Entry 3ZJ6 (X-ray diffraction, 2.40 A resolution); this record covers chain A.

# Chain A
Name: Raucaffricine-O-beta-D-glucosidase
Organism: Rauvolfia serpentina
Notes: EC 3.2.1.125
UniProt: Q9SPP9 (Q9SPP9_RAUSE); numbering as in UniProt (aligned over 1-540)
Amino-acid sequence (540 residues; row label = number of the first residue in the row):
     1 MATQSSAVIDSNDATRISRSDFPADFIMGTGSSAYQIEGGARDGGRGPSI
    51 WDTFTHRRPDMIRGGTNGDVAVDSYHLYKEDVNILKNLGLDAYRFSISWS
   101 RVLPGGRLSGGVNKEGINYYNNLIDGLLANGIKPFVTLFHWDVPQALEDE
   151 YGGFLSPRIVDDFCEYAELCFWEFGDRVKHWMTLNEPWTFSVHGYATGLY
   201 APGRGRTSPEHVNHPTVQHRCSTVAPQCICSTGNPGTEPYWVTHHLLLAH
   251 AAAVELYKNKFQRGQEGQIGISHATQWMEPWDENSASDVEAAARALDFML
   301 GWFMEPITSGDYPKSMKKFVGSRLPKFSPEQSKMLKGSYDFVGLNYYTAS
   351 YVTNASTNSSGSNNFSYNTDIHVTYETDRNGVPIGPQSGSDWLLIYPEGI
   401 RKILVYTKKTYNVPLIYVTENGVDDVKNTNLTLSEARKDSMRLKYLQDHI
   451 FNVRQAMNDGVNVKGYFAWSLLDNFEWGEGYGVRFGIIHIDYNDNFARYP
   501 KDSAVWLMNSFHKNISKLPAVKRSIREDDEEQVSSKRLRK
Disordered / not traced: 1-12, 207-231, 357-363, 514-540
Small-molecule neighbours: VM2 ((1R,2S,3S,4R,5R)-4-(cyclohexylmethylamino)-5-(hydroxymethyl)cyclopentane-1,2,3-triol): Gln-36, His-140, Trp-141, Asn-185, Glu-186, Trp-188, Thr-189, His-193, Asn-345, Tyr-347, Trp-392, Glu-420, Trp-469, Glu-476, Trp-477, Phe-485
UniProt features mapped onto this chain:
  - active site: Glu-186 (Proton donor), Glu-420 (Nucleophile)
  - binding site (a beta-D-glucoside): Gln-36, His-140, Asn-185, Glu-186, Tyr-347, Glu-420, Trp-469, Glu-476, Trp-477, Phe-485
  - site: Ser-390 (Directs the conformation of W-392), Trp-392 (Controls the gate shape and acceptance of substrates)
  - mutagenesis: Glu-186 (E186D/Q: Loss of activity), Thr-189 (T189A: Reduced activity), His-193 (H193A: Reduced activity), Tyr-200 (Y200A: Loss of activity), Ser-390 (S390G: Reduced activity), Trp-392 (W392A: Loss of activity), Glu-420 (E420Q: Loss of activity), Glu-476 (E476A/L: Loss of activity), Phe-485 (F485Y: Reduced activity)

# In short
Chain A binds compound VM2. From UniProt: active-site residues Glu-186 and Glu-420, 10
beta-D-glucoside-binding residues and 9 mutagenesis sites.
Chain A is Raucaffricine-O-beta-D-glucosidase (Rauvolfia serpentina); the structure, Crystal of Raucaffricine
Glucosidase in complex with inhibitor, was determined by X-ray diffraction.
